Entry 4FWD (X-ray diffraction, 2.03 A resolution); this record covers chain A.

== Chain A ==
Name: TTC1975 peptidase
From: Meiothermus taiwanensis
Notes: EC 3.4.21.53
UniProt: C9DRU9 (C9DRU9_9DEIN); residue numbers follow UniProt; this construct covers 1-719
Amino-acid sequence (732 residues; numbered 1 to 732; the number before each row is that of its first residue):
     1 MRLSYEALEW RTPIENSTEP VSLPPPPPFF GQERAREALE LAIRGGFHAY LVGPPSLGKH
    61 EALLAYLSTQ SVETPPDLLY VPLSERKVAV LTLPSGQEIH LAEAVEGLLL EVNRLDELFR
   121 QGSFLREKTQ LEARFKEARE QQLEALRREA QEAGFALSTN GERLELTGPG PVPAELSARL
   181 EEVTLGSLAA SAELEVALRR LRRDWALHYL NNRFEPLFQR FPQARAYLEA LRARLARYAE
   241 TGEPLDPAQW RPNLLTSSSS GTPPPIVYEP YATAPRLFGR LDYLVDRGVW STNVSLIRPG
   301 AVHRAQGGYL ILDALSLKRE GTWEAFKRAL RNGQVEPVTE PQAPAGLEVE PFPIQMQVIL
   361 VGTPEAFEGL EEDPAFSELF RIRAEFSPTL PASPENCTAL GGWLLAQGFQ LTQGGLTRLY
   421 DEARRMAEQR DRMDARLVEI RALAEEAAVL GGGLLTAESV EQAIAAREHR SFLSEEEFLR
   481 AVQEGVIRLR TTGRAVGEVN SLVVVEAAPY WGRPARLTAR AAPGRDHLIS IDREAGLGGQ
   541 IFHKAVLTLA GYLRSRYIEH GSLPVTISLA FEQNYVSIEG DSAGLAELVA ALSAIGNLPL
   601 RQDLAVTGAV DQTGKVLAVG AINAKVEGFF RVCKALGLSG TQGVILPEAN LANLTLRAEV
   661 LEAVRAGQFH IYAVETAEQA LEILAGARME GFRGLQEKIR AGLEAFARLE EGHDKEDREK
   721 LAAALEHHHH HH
Disordered / not traced: 109-218, 227-228, 233-236, 245-248, 286-289, 342, 713-732
Differences from the reference sequence: expression tag (720-732)
Glycans and other covalent adducts: bortezomib (BO2) linked to Ser-582
Small-molecule neighbours: bortezomib (BO2; N-[(1R)-1-(dihydroxyboryl)-3-methylbutyl]-N-(pyrazin-2-ylcarbonyl)-L-phenylalaninamide): Leu-502, Val-503, Val-504, Val-505, Glu-506, Phe-542, Phe-571, Val-576, Ser-577, Ile-578, Glu-579, Gly-580, Asp-581, Ala-583, Lys-625

== Overview ==
Bortezomib is covalently linked to Ser-582.
Chain A is TTC1975 peptidase (Meiothermus taiwanensis); the structure, Crystal structure of the Lon-like
protease MtaLonC in complex with bortezomib, was determined by X-ray diffraction together with 4FW9 and 4FWH
from the same study.
